PDB entry 8KFV | X-ray diffraction, 2.19 A resolution | chains B and D of the 5 polymer chains in the assembly

# Chain B
Molecule: Holliday junction resolvase MOC1, chloroplastic
Organism: Zea mays
UniProt: B4FCI7 (B4FCI7_MAIZE); residue numbers follow UniProt; this construct covers 109-271
Sequence (163 residues; row label = number of the first residue in the row):
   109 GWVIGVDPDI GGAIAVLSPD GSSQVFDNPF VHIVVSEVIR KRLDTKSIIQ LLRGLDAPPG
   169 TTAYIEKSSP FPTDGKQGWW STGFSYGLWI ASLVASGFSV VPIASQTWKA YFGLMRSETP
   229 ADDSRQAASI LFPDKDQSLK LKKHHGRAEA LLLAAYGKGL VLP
Construct notes: engineered mutation Ala229 (Lys in B4FCI7)
Bound ions: Mn2+ site 1: Asp115, Asp117, Glu257; Mn2+ site 2: Asp115, Glu174 (shared with 1 residue of chain C)
What the authors report for this chain:
  - mutagenesis - D115N, H253A, H253D: decreased catalytic activity
  - mutagenesis - H253K: abolished catalytic activity on HJ

# Chain D
Molecule: 25-nt DNA strand
Sequence (25 nucleotides; each row starts with the number of its first residue):
     1 ATCTGCAGGG TCTGGTTTCC AGACC
Not modelled in the structure: 16-17

# How chain B and chain D interact
Contacting residue pairs (22; chain B residue first):
  Val143(B) - DT11(D)  phosphate contact
  Val143(B) - DC12(D)  phosphate contact
  Ser144(B) - DG10(D)  sugar contact
  Ser144(B) - DT11(D)  hydrogen bond to the phosphate
  Ser144(B) - DC12(D)  hydrogen bond to the phosphate
  Arg148(B) - DT11(D)  salt bridge to the phosphate
  Thr181(B) - DG8(D)  base contact
  Asp182(B) - DG8(D)  hydrogen bond to the base
  Gly183(B) - DG8(D)  hydrogen bond to the base
  Gly183(B) - DG9(D)  phosphate contact
  Lys184(B) - DG9(D)  hydrogen bond to the phosphate
  Lys184(B) - DG10(D)  salt bridge to the phosphate
  Gln185(B) - DG9(D)  hydrogen bond to the base
  Gln185(B) - DG10(D)  hydrogen bond to the phosphate
  Gln185(B) - DT11(D)  hydrogen bond to the phosphate
  Gly186(B) - DG9(D)  hydrogen bond to the base
  Leu249(B) - DT2(D)  phosphate contact
  Leu249(B) - DC3(D)  phosphate contact
  Lys250(B) - DC3(D)  hydrogen bond to the phosphate
  Lys250(B) - DT4(D)  phosphate contact
  Lys251(B) - DT2(D)  salt bridge to the phosphate
  Lys251(B) - DC3(D)  hydrogen bond to the phosphate
Also at the interface, not in a pair above, chain B (14 interface residues in all): Val142, Glu145
Also at the interface, not in a pair above, chain D (9 interface residues in all): DC19

# Overview
14 residues of chain B and 9 residues of chain D are in contact, with 11 hydrogen bonds and 3 salt bridges.
Polar pairs include Asp182(B)-DG8(D), Gly183(B)-DG8(D) and Gln185(B)-DG9(D). From the paper: D115N, H253A and
H253D of chain B reduce catalytic activity; H253K of chain B abolishes catalytic activity on HJ.
Chain B is Holliday junction resolvase MOC1, chloroplastic (Zea mays) and chain D is a 25-nt DNA strand; the
structure, Crystal structure of ZmMOC1 K229A in complex with a nicked Holliday junction soaked in Mn2+ for
..., was determined by X-ray diffraction (same publication as 8KFR, 8KFS, 8KFT, 8KFU and 8KFW).
